8V5Y - chains A and C of the 3 polymer chains in the assembly; structure by X-ray diffraction, 2.06 A resolution.

Chain A:
Name: Profilin
Source organism: Tyrophagus putrescentiae
Reference sequence: A0A1B2YLJ4 (A0A1B2YLJ4_TYRPU); residue numbers follow UniProt; this construct covers 2-131
Sequence (155 residues; row label = number of the first residue in the row; numbers below 1 keep their minus sign (Met-23 is residue -23)):
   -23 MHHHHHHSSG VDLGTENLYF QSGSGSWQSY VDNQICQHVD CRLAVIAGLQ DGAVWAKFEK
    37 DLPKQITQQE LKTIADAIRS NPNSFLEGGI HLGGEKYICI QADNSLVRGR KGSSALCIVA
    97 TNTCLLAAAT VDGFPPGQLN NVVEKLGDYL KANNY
Disordered / not traced: -23 to -2
Sequence notes: initiating methionine (-23); expression tag (-22 to 1)

Chain C:
Name: poly(L-proline) peptide
Sequence (6 residues; numbered 1 to 6; the number before each row is that of its first residue):
     1 PPPPPP

Interface between chain A and chain C:
Residue-residue contacts - 15 pairs, chain A then chain C:
  Ser0(A) with Pro4(C)
  Gly1(A) with Pro4(C); Pro5(C)
  Ser2(A) with Pro5(C)
  Trp3(A) with Pro3(C), hydrogen bond (side chain-backbone); Pro4(C); Pro5(C), hydrophobic
  Tyr6(A) with Pro5(C), hydrophobic
  Trp31(A) with Pro2(C)
  Tyr125(A) with Pro6(C)
  Leu126(A) with Pro6(C)
  Asn129(A) with Pro6(C)
  Tyr131(A) with Pro3(C); Pro4(C), hydrogen bond (side chain-backbone); Pro6(C)

Overview:
The interface between chain A and chain C involves 10 residues on one side and 5 on the other, with 2 hydrogen
bonds. Polar contacts include Trp3(A)-Pro3(C) and Tyr131(A)-Pro4(C).
Here chain A is Profilin (Tyrophagus putrescentiae) and chain C is poly(L-proline) peptide. Entry 8V5Y
(Crystal structure of Tyr p 36.0101 in complex with a poly(L-proline) peptide) was determined by X-ray
diffraction together with 8TI5 and 8TI7 from the same study.
